Entry 7W70 (X-ray diffraction, 1.15 A resolution); this record covers chains A and B.

== Chain A (and B) ==
Protein: Zinc metalloprotease
Source organism: Kangiella koreensis DSM 16069
Notes: EC 3.4.24.-; chain B of this document is another copy of the same molecule, construct and numbering; everything in this record applies to it too
UniProtKB: C7R5Z1 (C7R5Z1_KANKD); numbering as in UniProt (aligned over 221-307)
Chain sequence (87 residues; numbered 221 to 307; the number before each row is that of its first residue):
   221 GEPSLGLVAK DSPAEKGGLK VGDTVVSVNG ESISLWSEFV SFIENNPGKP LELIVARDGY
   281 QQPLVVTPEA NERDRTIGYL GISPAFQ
From the paper describing this entry:
  - mutagenesis - I302C: unchanged catalytic activity

== How chain A and chain B interact ==
Pairs across the interface (33):
  L227(A) - F306(B)
  A229(A) - F306(B)
  W256(A) - Q307(B)  hydrogen bond
  V260(A) - Q307(B)
  I263(A) - Q307(B)
  Y299(A) - F306(B)
  Y299(A) - Q307(B)
  L300(A) - Q307(B)  hydrogen bond (backbone-backbone)
  G301(A) - F306(B)
  G301(A) - Q307(B)  hydrogen bond (backbone-backbone)
  I302(A) - F306(B)
  I302(A) - Q307(B)  hydrogen bond (backbone-backbone)
  S303(A) - L227(B)
  S303(A) - S303(B)
  S303(A) - P304(B)  hydrogen bond (side chain-backbone)
  S303(A) - A305(B)
  S303(A) - F306(B)  hydrogen bond (side chain-backbone)
  P304(A) - S303(B)  hydrogen bond (backbone-side chain)
  P304(A) - P304(B)
  A305(A) - R293(B)
  F306(A) - L227(B)  hydrophobic
  F306(A) - A229(B)
  F306(A) - Y299(B)
  F306(A) - G301(B)
  F306(A) - I302(B)
  F306(A) - S303(B)
  Q307(A) - W256(B)
  Q307(A) - V260(B)
  Q307(A) - I263(B)
  Q307(A) - Y299(B)
  Q307(A) - L300(B)  hydrogen bond (backbone-backbone)
  Q307(A) - G301(B)  hydrogen bond (backbone-backbone)
  Q307(A) - I302(B)  hydrogen bond (backbone-backbone)
Also at the interface, not in a pair above, chain A (16 interface residues in all): V228, G298
Also at the interface, not in a pair above, chain B (18 interface residues in all): V228, E264, G298

== Summary ==
16 residues of chain A and 18 residues of chain B are in contact, with 10 hydrogen bonds. Polar contacts
include W256(A)-Q307(B), L300(A)-Q307(B) and S303(A)-P304(B). The paper reports that I302C of chain A leaves
catalytic activity unchanged.
Chain A and chain B are both Zinc metalloprotease (Kangiella koreensis DSM 16069); the structure, Crystal
structure of the PDZ-C domain fragment of Kangiella koreensis RseP orthologue, was determined by X-ray
diffraction, deposited together with 7W6X, 7W6Y, 7W6Z and 7W71.
